PDB entry 6LFS | X-ray diffraction, 1.87 A resolution | chain A

# Chain A
Molecule: ADP-ribose 1''-phosphate phosphatase
Organism: Saccharomyces cerevisiae S288c
Notes: EC 3.1.3.84, 3.2.2.-
UniProtKB: P38218 (POA1_YEAST); residue numbers follow UniProt; this construct covers 1-177
Chain sequence (180 residues; each row starts with the number of its first residue; numbers below 1 keep their minus sign (Gly-2 is residue -2)):
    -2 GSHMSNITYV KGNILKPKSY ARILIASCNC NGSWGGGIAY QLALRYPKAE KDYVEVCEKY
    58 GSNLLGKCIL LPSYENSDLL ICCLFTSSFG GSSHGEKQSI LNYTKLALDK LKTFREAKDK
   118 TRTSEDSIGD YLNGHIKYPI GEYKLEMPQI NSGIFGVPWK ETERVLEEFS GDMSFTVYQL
Unresolved in the structure: -2 to 1, 115-124
Construct notes: expression tag (-2 to 0); engineered mutation Ala23 (His in P38218)
Residues lining bound ligands:
  - adenosine-5-diphosphoribose (APR): Gly9, Asn10, Ile11, Leu12, Ser24, Cys25, Asn26, Ser30, Trp31, Gly32, Gly33, Gly34, Ile35, Ala36, Gln38, Gly87, Pro145, Gln146, Ile147, Asn148, Ser149, Gly150, Ile151, Phe152, Tyr175, Leu177
  - 3-cyclohexyl-1-propylsulfonic acid (CXS): Asn26, Asn28, Ser30, Trp31, Gly32, Gly33, Gly87, Gly88, Ile151

# Overview
Chain A binds adenosine-5-diphosphoribose and 3-cyclohexyl-1-propylsulfonic acid.
Chain A is ADP-ribose 1''-phosphate phosphatase (Saccharomyces cerevisiae S288c); the structure, Poa1p H23A
mutant in complex with ADP-ribose, was determined by X-ray diffraction (same publication as 6LFQ and 6LFU).
